8JXS - chains B and H of the 5 polymer chains in the assembly; structure by electron microscopy, 3.00 A resolution.

== Chain B ==
Protein: NBA3
Source organism: Homo sapiens
Chain sequence (125 residues; each row starts with the number of its first residue):
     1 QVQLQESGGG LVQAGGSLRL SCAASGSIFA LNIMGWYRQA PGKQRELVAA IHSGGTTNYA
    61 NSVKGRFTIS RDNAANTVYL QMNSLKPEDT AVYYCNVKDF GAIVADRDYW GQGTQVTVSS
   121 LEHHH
Not modelled in the structure: 125

== Chain H ==
Protein: Fab 8D3 heavy chain
Source organism: Mus musculus
Notes: antibody fragment or engineered binder
Chain sequence (253 residues; each row starts with the number of its first residue; numbers below 1 keep their minus sign (Met-18 is residue -18)):
   -18 MDWTWRVFCL LAVAPGAHSD VQLVESGGGL VQPGKSLRLS CAASGFTFSN FGMHWVRQAP
    42 EMGLEWVAYI SSGSTTKYYG DTVKGRFTIS RDNPKNTLYL QMNSLRSEDT AMYYCARRPL
   102 YDGDYGYPMD YWGQGTSVTV SSASTKGPSV FPLAPSSKST SGGTAALGCL VKDYFPEPVT
   162 VSWNSGALTS GVHTFPAVLQ SSGLYSLSSV VTVPSSSLGT QTYICNVNHK PSNTKVDKKV
   222 EPKSCGSHHH HHH
Not modelled in the structure: -18 to 0, 137-145, 196-204, 221-234

== Interface between chain B and chain H ==
Pairs across the interface (14):
  Pro87(B) with Tyr59(H)
  Ser120(B) with Arg99(H), hydrogen bond (backbone-side chain)
  Leu121(B) with Arg99(H); Asp103(H); Gly104(H)
  Glu122(B) with Tyr50(H), hydrogen bond; Arg99(H), salt bridge; Tyr102(H); Asp103(H), hydrogen bond (backbone-side chain); Gly104(H), hydrogen bond (backbone-backbone)
  His123(B) with Gly104(H); Asp105(H)
  His124(B) with Tyr102(H), hydrogen bond (backbone-side chain); Asp105(H), hydrogen bond (backbone-side chain)
Also at the interface, not in a pair above, chain B (8 interface residues in all): Ala14, Lys43
Also at the interface, not in a pair above, chain H (8 interface residues in all): Asp62

== Summary ==
The chain B/chain H interface involves 8 residues from each chain, with 6 hydrogen bonds and 1 salt bridge.
Polar contacts include Glu122(B)-Arg99(H), Ser120(B)-Arg99(H) and Glu122(B)-Tyr50(H).
Chain B is NBA3 (Homo sapiens) and chain H is Fab 8D3 heavy chain (Mus musculus); the structure, Structure of
nanobody-bound DRD1_PF-6142 complex, was determined by electron microscopy together with 8JXR from the same
study.
